Entry 7Y5W (electron microscopy, 3.50 A resolution); this record covers chains C and I of the 10 polymer chains in the assembly.

[Chain C]
Protein: Histone H3.1
Organism: Homo sapiens
Reference sequence: P68431 (H31_HUMAN); residues 0-135 here correspond to UniProt positions 1-136 (UniProt number = residue number + 1)
Sequence (136 residues; each row starts with the number of its first residue; numbering starts at 0):
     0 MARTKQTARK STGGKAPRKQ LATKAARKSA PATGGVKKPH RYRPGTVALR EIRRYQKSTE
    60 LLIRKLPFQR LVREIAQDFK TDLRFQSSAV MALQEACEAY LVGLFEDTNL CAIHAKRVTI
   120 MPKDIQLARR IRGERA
Not modelled in the structure: 0-58, 134-135
UniProt features mapped onto this chain:
  - modified residue: Arg-2 (Asymmetric dimethylarginine), Thr-3 (Phosphothreonine), Lys-4 (Allysine), Gln-5 (5-glutamyl dopamine), Thr-6 (Phosphothreonine), Arg-8 (Citrulline), Lys-9 (N6,N6,N6-trimethyllysine), Ser-10 (ADP-ribosylserine), Thr-11 (Phosphothreonine), Lys-14 (N6-(2-hydroxyisobutyryl)lysine), Arg-17 (Asymmetric dimethylarginine), Lys-18 (N6-(2-hydroxyisobutyryl)lysine), Lys-23 (N6-(2-hydroxyisobutyryl)lysine), Arg-26 (Citrulline), Lys-27 (N6,N6,N6-trimethyllysine), Ser-28 (ADP-ribosylserine), Lys-36 (N6,N6,N6-trimethyllysine), Lys-37 (N6-methyllysine), Tyr-41 (Phosphotyrosine), Lys-56 (N6,N6,N6-trimethyllysine) and 8 more in UniProt
  - lipidation: Lys-18 (N6-decanoyllysine)

[Chain I]
Molecule: Widom 601 DNA
Sequence (147 nucleotides; each row starts with the number of its first residue):
     1 CTGGAGAATC CCGGTGCCGA GGCCGCTCAA TTGGTCGTAG ACAGCTCTAG CACCGCTTAA
    61 ACGCACGTAC GCGCTGTCCC CCGCGTTTTA ACCGCCAAGG GGATTACTCC CTAGTCTCCA
   121 GGCACGTGTC ACATATATAC ATCCTGT
Not modelled in the structure: 1-32, 134-147

[Chain C / chain I interface]
Pairs across the interface (15):
  Arg-63(C) / DA90(I)  sugar contact
  Arg-72(C) / DC82(I)  salt bridge to the phosphate
  Arg-83(C) / DC81(I)  hydrogen bond to the sugar
  Arg-83(C) / DC82(I)  phosphate contact
  Phe-84(C) / DC81(I)  sugar contact
  Phe-84(C) / DC82(I)  hydrogen bond to the phosphate
  Gln-85(C) / DC81(I)  phosphate contact
  Ser-86(C) / DC81(I)  hydrogen bond to the phosphate
  Lys-115(C) / DG101(I)  phosphate contact
  Arg-116(C) / DG101(I)  phosphate contact
  Arg-116(C) / DG102(I)  salt bridge to the phosphate
  Val-117(C) / DG101(I)  hydrogen bond to the phosphate
  Thr-118(C) / DG101(I)  hydrogen bond to the phosphate
  Met-120(C) / DG101(I)  phosphate contact
  Lys-122(C) / DG102(I)  salt bridge to the phosphate
Other interface residues (no listed pair), chain I (6 interface residues in all): DA91

[In short]
12 residues of chain C and 6 residues of chain I are in contact, with 5 hydrogen bonds and 3 salt bridges.
Among the polar pairs are Arg-83(C)/DC81(I), Phe-84(C)/DC82(I) and Ser-86(C)/DC81(I).
Here chain C is Histone H3.1 (Homo sapiens) and chain I is Widom 601 DNA. Entry 7Y5W (Cryo-EM structure of the
left-handed Di-tetrasome) was determined by electron microscopy together with 7Y5K, 7Y5L, 7Y5O, 7Y5U, 7Y5V,
7Y61 and 4 further entries from the same study.
